Entry 9LJ5 (electron microscopy, 2.90 A resolution); this record covers chains A and D of the 8 polymer chains in the assembly.

[Chain A (and D)]
Name: Potassium voltage-gated channel subfamily KQT member 5
Organism: Homo sapiens
Notes: chain D of this document is another copy of the same molecule, construct and numbering; everything in this record applies to it too
UniProt: Q9NR82 (KCNQ5_HUMAN); numbering as in UniProt (aligned over 90-698)
Sequence (626 residues; each row starts with the number of its first residue):
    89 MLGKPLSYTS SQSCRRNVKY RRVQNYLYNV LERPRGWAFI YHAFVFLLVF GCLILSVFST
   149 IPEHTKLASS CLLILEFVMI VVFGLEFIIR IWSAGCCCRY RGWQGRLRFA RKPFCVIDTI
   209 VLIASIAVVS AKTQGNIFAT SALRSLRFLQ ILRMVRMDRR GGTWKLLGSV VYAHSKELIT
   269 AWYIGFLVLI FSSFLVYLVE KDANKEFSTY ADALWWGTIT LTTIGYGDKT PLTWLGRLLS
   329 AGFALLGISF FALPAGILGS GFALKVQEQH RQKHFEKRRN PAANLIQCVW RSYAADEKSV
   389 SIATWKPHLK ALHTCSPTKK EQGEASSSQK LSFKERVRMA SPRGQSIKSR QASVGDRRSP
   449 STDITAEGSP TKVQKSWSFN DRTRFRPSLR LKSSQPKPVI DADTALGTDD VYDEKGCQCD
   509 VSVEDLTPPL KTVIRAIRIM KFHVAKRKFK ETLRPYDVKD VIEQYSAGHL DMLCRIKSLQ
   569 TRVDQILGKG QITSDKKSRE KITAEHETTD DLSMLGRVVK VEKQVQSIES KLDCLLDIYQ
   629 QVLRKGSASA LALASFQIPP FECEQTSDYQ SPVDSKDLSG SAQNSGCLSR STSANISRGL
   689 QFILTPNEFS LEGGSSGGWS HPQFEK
Unresolved in the structure: 89-102, 385-514, 572-714
Sequence notes: initiating methionine (89); expression tag (699-714)
UniProt features mapped onto this chain:
  - region (Interaction with CALM): Ala-370 to Trp-378, Val-521 to Met-528
  - binding site (a 1,2-diacyl-sn-glycero-3-phospho-(1D-myo-inositol-4,5-bisphosphate)): Arg-248, Lys-264, Lys-361
  - modified residue: Ser-447 (Phosphoserine)
  - natural variant: Val-145 (V145G: In MRD46), Trp-191 (W191G: In a colorectal cancer sample), Arg-244 (R244C: In a colorectal cancer sample), Leu-341 (L341I: In MRD46), Pro-369 (P369R: In MRD46), Ser-429 (S429I: In MRD46)
Residues lining bound ligands:
  - 9MF (methyl N-[4-[(4-fluorophenyl)methyl-prop-2-ynyl-amino]-2,6-dimethyl-phenyl]carbamate), molecule 1: Ala-269, Trp-270, Gly-273, Phe-274, Leu-277, Phe-338, Phe-339, Pro-342, Leu-346
  - 9MF, molecule 2: Leu-333, Leu-334, Ile-336, Ser-337, Phe-338
  - PIO ([(2R)-2-octanoyloxy-3-[oxidanyl-[(1R,2R,3S,4R,5R,6S)-2,3,6-tris(oxidanyl)-4,5-diphosphonooxy-cyclohexyl]oxy-phosphoryl]oxy-propyl] octanoate), molecule 1: Arg-121, Phe-127, His-130, Ala-131, Phe-134, Met-242, Met-245, Asp-246, Arg-247, Thr-251, Lys-361
  - PIO, molecule 2: Trp-252, Gly-256, Ser-257, Val-259, Tyr-260, Trp-270
  - PIO, molecule 3: Lys-264, Ile-267, Tyr-271

[Interface between chain A and chain D]
Contacting residue pairs (6):
  Ile-149(A) / Trp-322(D)
  His-152(A) / Trp-322(D)
  Trp-322(A) / Ile-149(D)
  Trp-322(A) / His-152(D)
  Tyr-553(A) / His-557(D)
  His-557(A) / Tyr-553(D)
Also at the interface, not in a pair above, chain A (10 interface residues in all): Ile-142, Phe-146, Thr-311, Gly-313, Leu-326
Also at the interface, not in a pair above, chain D (10 interface residues in all): Ile-142, Phe-146, Thr-311, Gly-313, Leu-326

[Overview]
Chain A and chain D each contribute 10 residues to their interface. Chain A binds 3 copies of compound PIO and
compound 9MF. Curated annotation (UniProt) lists 3 residues binding
1,2-diacyl-sn-glycero-3-phospho-(1D-myo-inositol-4,5-bisphosphate) on chain A.
Chain A and chain D are both Potassium voltage-gated channel subfamily KQT member 5 (Homo sapiens); the
structure, Human KCNQ5-CaM-PIP2-HN37 complex in an open conformation, was determined by electron microscopy
(same publication as 9J38, 9LIZ and 9LJ1).
